5D4D - chains D and F of the 8 polymer chains in the assembly; structure by X-ray diffraction, 3.00 A resolution.

# Chain D
Protein: DNA-directed RNA polymerase subunit beta'
Organism: Thermus thermophilus (strain HB8 / ATCC 27634 / DSM 579)
Notes: EC 2.7.7.6
UniProt: Q8RQE8 (RPOC_THET8); residue numbers follow UniProt; this construct covers 1-1524
Chain sequence (1524 residues; numbered 1 to 1524; the number before each row is that of its first residue):
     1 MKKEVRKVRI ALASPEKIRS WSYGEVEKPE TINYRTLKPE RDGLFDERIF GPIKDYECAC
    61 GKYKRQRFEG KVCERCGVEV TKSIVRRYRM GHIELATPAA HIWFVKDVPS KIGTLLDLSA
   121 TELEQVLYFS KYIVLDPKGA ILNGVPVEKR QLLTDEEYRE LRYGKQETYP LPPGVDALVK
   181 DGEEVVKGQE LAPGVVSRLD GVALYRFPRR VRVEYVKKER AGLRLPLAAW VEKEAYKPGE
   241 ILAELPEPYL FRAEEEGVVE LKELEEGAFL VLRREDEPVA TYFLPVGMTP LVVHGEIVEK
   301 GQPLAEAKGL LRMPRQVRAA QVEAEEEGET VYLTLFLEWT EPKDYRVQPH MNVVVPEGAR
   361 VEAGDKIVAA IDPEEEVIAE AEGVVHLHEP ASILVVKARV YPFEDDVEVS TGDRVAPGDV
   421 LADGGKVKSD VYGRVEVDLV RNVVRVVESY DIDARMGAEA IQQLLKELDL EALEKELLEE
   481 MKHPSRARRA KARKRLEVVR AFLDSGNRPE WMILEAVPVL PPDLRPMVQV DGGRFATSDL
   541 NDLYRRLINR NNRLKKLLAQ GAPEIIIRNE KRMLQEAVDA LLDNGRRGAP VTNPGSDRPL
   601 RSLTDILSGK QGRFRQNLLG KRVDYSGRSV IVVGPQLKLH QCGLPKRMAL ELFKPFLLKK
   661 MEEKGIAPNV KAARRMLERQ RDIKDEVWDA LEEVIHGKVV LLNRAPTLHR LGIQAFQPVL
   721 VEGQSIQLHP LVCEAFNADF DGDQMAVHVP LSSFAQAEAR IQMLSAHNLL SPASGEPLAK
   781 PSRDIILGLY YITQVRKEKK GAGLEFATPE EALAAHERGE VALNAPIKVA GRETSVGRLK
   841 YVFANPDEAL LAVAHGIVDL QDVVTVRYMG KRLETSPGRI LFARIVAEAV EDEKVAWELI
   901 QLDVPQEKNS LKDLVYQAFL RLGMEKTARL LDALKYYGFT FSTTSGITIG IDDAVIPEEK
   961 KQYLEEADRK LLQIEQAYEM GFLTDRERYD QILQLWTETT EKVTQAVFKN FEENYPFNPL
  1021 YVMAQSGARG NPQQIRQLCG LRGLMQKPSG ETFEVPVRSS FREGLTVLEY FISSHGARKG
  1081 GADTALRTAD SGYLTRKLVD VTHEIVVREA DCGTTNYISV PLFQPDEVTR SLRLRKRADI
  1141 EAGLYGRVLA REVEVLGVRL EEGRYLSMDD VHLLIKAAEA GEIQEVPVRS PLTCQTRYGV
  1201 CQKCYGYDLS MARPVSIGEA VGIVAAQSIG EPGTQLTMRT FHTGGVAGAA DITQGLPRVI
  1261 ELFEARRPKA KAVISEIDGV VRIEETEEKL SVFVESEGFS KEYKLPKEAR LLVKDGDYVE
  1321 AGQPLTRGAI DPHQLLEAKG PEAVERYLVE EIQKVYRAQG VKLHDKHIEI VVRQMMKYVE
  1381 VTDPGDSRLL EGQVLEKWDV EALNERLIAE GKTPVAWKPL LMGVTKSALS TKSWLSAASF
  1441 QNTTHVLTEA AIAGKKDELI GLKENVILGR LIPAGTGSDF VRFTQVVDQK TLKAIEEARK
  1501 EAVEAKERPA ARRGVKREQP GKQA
Not modelled in the structure: 1-2, 1238-1252, 1503-1524
Ion coordination: Zn2+ site 1: Cys58, Cys60, Cys73, Cys76; Mg2+ site 1: Asp739, Asp741, Asp743 (together with cytidine-5'-monophosphate); Mg2+ site 2 near Lys840 (its only coordinating residue here); Zn2+ site 2: Cys1112, Cys1194, Cys1201, Cys1204
Ligand contacts: cytidine-5'-monophosphate / NAD: Arg704, Ala705, Asp739, Asp741, Gly742, Asp743

# Chain F
Protein: RNA polymerase sigma factor SigA
Organism: Thermus thermophilus (strain HB27 / ATCC BAA-163 / DSM 7039)
UniProt: Q72L95 (SIGA_THET2); residues 1-423 here = UniProt positions 1-423
Chain sequence (443 residues; row label = number of the first residue in the row; numbers below 1 keep their minus sign (Met-19 is residue -19)):
   -19 MGSSHHHHHH SSGLVPRGSH MKKSKRKNAQ AQEAQETEVL VQEEAEELPE FPEGEPDPDL
    41 EDPDLTLEDD LLDLPEEGEG LDLEEEEEDL PIPKISTSDP VRQYLHEIGQ VPLLTLEEEV
   101 ELARKVEEGM EAIKKLSEIT GLDPDLIREV VRAKILGSAR VRHIPGLKET LDPKTVEEID
   161 QKLKSLPKEH KRYLHIAREG EAARQHLIEA NLRLVVSIAK KYTGRGLSFL DLIQEGNQGL
   221 IRAVEKFEYK RRFKFSTYAT WWIRQAINRA IADQARTIRI PVHMVETINK LSRTARQLQQ
   281 ELGREPTYEE IAEAMGPGWD AKRVEETLKI AQEPVSLETP IGDEKDSFYG DFIPDEHLPS
   341 PVDAATQSLL SEELEKALSK LSEREAMVLK LRKGLIDGRE HTLEEVGAFF GVTRERIRQI
   401 ENKALRKLKY HESRTRKLRD FLD
Not modelled in the structure: -19 to 77
Differences from the reference sequence: initiating methionine (-19); expression tag (-18 to 0); conflict Thr46 (Ala in Q72L95)
Ion coordination: Mg2+: Ala292, Gly296, Trp299
Curated features (UniProtKB/Swiss-Prot):
  - DNA-binding region: Leu383 to Asn402 (H-T-H motif)
  - region: Ser78 to Ile113 (Sigma-70 factor domain-1)
  - motif: Asp211 to Gln214 (Interaction with polymerase core subunit RpoC)

# Chain D / chain F interface
Pairs across the interface (137):
  Glu30(D) with Arg259(F)
  Thr31(D) with Thr257(F), hydrogen bond (side chain-backbone); Ile258(F)
  Ile32(D) with Ile258(F)
  Tyr34(D) with Ile258(F), hydrophobic; Arg259(F); Ile260(F), hydrophobic; Pro261(F); Met264(F); Ile310(F), hydrophobic
  Arg35(D) with Ile310(F)
  Ile53(D) with His337(F), hydrogen bond (backbone-side chain)
  Arg65(D) with Gly378(F), hydrogen bond (side chain-backbone)
  Arg67(D) with Asp377(F); Arg379(F)
  Ser83(D) with His337(F), hydrogen bond
  Ile84(D) with Leu338(F), hydrophobic
  Tyr128(D) with Gln83(F)
  Phe129(D) with Gln83(F); Glu87(F)
  Ser130(D) with Gln83(F)
  Glu156(D) with Gln90(F)
  Arg206(D) with Glu101(F), salt bridge
  Phe207(D) with Glu97(F); Glu98(F); Glu101(F)
  Arg209(D) with Glu97(F), salt bridge
  Pro349(D) with Leu96(F), hydrophobic; Glu97(F)
  His350(D) with Leu96(F); Val100(F); Arg232(F)
  Asn352(D) with Arg104(F)
  Ile371(D) with Lys230(F); Arg232(F)
  Ala391(D) with Glu97(F)
  Asp405(D) with Lys168(F), hydrogen bond (backbone-side chain)
  Asp406(D) with Lys168(F)
  Val407(D) with Lys171(F), hydrogen bond (backbone-side chain)
  Glu408(D) with Lys171(F), salt bridge
  Val409(D) with Lys164(F); His175(F), hydrogen bond (backbone-side chain)
  Ser410(D) with Lys164(F); His175(F); Arg178(F)
  Thr411(D) with Ile135(F); Arg178(F), hydrogen bond (backbone-side chain)
  Gly412(D) with Lys134(F)
  Asp413(D) with Lys164(F), salt bridge; Arg178(F), salt bridge
  Arg434(D) with Ile135(F), hydrogen bond (side chain-backbone)
  Val437(D) with His175(F)
  Leu439(D) with Arg172(F)
  Pro526(D) with Leu317(F)
  Met527(D) with Thr257(F)
  Val530(D) with Tyr329(F); Ile333(F), hydrophobic
  Gly533(D) with Lys309(F)
  Arg534(D) with Gln312(F), hydrogen bond; Glu313(F), hydrogen bond (side chain-backbone)
  Phe535(D) with Pro314(F); Val315(F), hydrogen bond (backbone-backbone)
  Ala536(D) with Val315(F); Leu317(F), hydrophobic; Tyr329(F), hydrophobic
  Thr537(D) with Val315(F), hydrogen bond (backbone-backbone); Ser316(F); Leu317(F), hydrogen bond (backbone-backbone)
  Ser538(D) with Leu317(F); Glu318(F)
  Asp539(D) with Ser316(F), hydrogen bond; Glu318(F), hydrogen bond (backbone-side chain)
  Asp542(D) with Thr257(F), hydrogen bond
  Arg545(D) with Gln254(F), hydrogen bond (side chain-backbone); Arg256(F), hydrogen bond (side chain-backbone); Thr257(F)
  Asn549(D) with Gln254(F)
  Arg550(D) with Asp211(F), salt bridge
  Arg553(D) with Asp211(F), salt bridge; Gln214(F); Glu215(F), salt bridge; Gln218(F)
  Lys555(D) with Arg142(F), hydrogen bond (backbone-side chain)
  Lys556(D) with Gln218(F), hydrogen bond
  Leu557(D) with Gln214(F)
  Leu558(D) with Arg140(F); Arg142(F)
  Ala559(D) with Arg142(F); Ile144(F)
  Gln560(D) with Arg132(F); Arg184(F), hydrogen bond (backbone-side chain); Arg222(F), hydrogen bond
  Gly561(D) with Arg132(F); Arg140(F); Arg184(F), hydrogen bond (backbone-side chain); Gln185(F)
  Ala562(D) with Arg140(F), hydrogen bond (backbone-side chain); Ile221(F), hydrophobic
  Pro563(D) with Gln185(F); Ile188(F), hydrophobic; Glu189(F)
  Glu564(D) with Arg140(F), salt bridge
  Ile565(D) with Glu87(F); Ile88(F), hydrophobic; Val91(F), hydrophobic; Glu189(F)
  Ile566(D) with Ile188(F), hydrophobic; Leu192(F), hydrophobic; Gln214(F), hydrogen bond (backbone-side chain); Asn217(F)
  Ile567(D) with Arg140(F)
  Arg568(D) with Glu87(F), salt bridge
  Asn569(D) with Tyr84(F); Leu210(F); Gln214(F), hydrogen bond
  Glu570(D) with Gln214(F), hydrogen bond
  Arg572(D) with Pro80(F); Gln83(F); Tyr84(F); Glu87(F), salt bridge
  Met573(D) with Leu210(F), hydrophobic; Asp211(F); Gln214(F)
  Glu576(D) with Pro80(F)
  Arg598(D) with Ser316(F), hydrogen bond; Glu318(F); Pro320(F)
  Arg601(D) with Glu318(F); Phe328(F)
  Gln611(D) with Asp326(F), hydrogen bond (side chain-backbone)
  Asn669(D) with Asp420(F)
  Lys671(D) with Asp420(F), hydrogen bond (side chain-backbone); Phe421(F); Asp423(F), salt bridge
  Ala672(D) with Asp420(F)
  Arg674(D) with Val342(F)
  Arg675(D) with Asp420(F)
Other interface residues (no listed pair), chain D (84 interface residues in all): Arg159, Tyr163, Asp372, Glu375, Glu404, Gly532, Pro594, Val670
Other interface residues (no listed pair), chain F (81 interface residues in all): His86, Glu129, Leu136, Pro145, Leu174, Gly206, Ser208, Tyr229, Ala255, Leu349

# Summary
Chain D and chain F form an interface of 84 and 81 residues respectively; the contacts include 31 hydrogen
bonds and 12 salt bridges. Among the polar pairs are Arg206(D)-Glu101(F), Arg209(D)-Glu97(F) and
Glu408(D)-Lys171(F). Chain D binds cytidine-5'-monophosphate / NAD.
Chain D is DNA-directed RNA polymerase subunit beta' (Thermus thermophilus (strain HB8 / ATCC 27634 / DSM
579)) and chain F is RNA polymerase sigma factor SigA (Thermus thermophilus (strain HB27 / ATCC BAA-163 / DSM
7039)); the structure, Crystal structure of Thermus thermophilus product complex for transcription initiation
with NAD and CTP, was determined by X-ray diffraction together with 5D4C and 5D4E from the same study.
